6PE8 - chains A and B of the 3 polymer chains in the assembly; structure by X-ray diffraction, 2.84 A resolution.

== Chain A ==
Protein: FAB Heavy chain
Organism: Homo sapiens
Notes: antibody fragment or engineered binder
Amino-acid sequence (223 residues; numbered 1 to 223; the number before each row is that of its first residue):
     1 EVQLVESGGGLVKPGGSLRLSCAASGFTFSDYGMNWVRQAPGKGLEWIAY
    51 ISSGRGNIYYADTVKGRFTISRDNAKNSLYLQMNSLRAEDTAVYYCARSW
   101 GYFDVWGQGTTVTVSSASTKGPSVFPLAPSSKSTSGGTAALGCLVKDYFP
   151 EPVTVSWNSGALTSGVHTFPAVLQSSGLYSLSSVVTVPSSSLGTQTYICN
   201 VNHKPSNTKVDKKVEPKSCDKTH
Not modelled in the structure: 131-136, 220-223
Disulfides: Cys-22/Cys-96, Cys-143/Cys-199

== Chain B ==
Protein: FAB Light chain
Organism: Homo sapiens
Notes: antibody fragment or engineered binder
Amino-acid sequence (220 residues; numbered 1 to 220; the number before each row is that of its first residue):
     1 DIVMTQSPDSLAVSLGERATINCKSSQSLLNRGNQKNYLTWFQQKPGQPP
    51 KLLIYWASTRESGVPDRFSGSGSGTDFTLTISSLQAEDVAVYYCQNDYTY
   101 PLTFGQGTKLEIKRTVAAPSVFIFPPSDEQLKSGTASVVCLLNNFYPREA
   151 KVQWKVDNALQSGNSQESVTEQDSKDSTYSLSSTLTLSKADYEKHKVYAC
   201 EVTHQGLSSPVTKSFNRGEC
Disulfides: Cys-23/Cys-94, Cys-140/Cys-200
Reported in the primary citation:
  - mutagenesis - R32L, R32P: increased signaling (human CD40 reporter assay)

== Chain A / chain B interface ==
Disulfides between the chains: Cys-219(A)/Cys-220(B)
Residue-residue contacts (58; chain A residue first):
  Val-37(A) with Phe-104(B), hydrophobic
  Gln-39(A) with Gln-44(B), hydrogen bond; Tyr-93(B), hydrogen bond
  Gly-44(A) with Tyr-93(B)
  Leu-45(A) with Pro-50(B), hydrophobic; Tyr-93(B), hydrophobic; Phe-104(B)
  Trp-47(A) with Tyr-100(B), hydrophobic; Pro-101(B), hydrophobic; Leu-102(B)
  Tyr-50(A) with Tyr-100(B)
  Tyr-59(A) with Tyr-100(B), hydrophobic
  Tyr-95(A) with Gln-44(B), hydrogen bond; Gln-48(B); Pro-49(B), hydrophobic
  Gly-101(A) with Asp-97(B)
  Tyr-102(A) with Leu-52(B), hydrophobic; Tyr-55(B), hydrophobic; Asp-97(B)
  Phe-103(A) with Phe-42(B); Leu-52(B); Gln-95(B); Leu-102(B), hydrophobic; Phe-104(B), hydrophobic
  Asp-104(A) with Leu-52(B)
  Trp-106(A) with Phe-42(B), hydrophobic; Pro-49(B), hydrophobic; Pro-50(B)
  Gly-107(A) with Pro-49(B)
  Phe-125(A) with Ser-127(B); Glu-129(B); Gln-130(B)
  Pro-126(A) with Ser-127(B)
  Leu-127(A) with Phe-124(B), hydrophobic; Val-139(B), hydrophobic
  Ala-128(A) with Phe-124(B)
  Ala-140(A) with Phe-122(B), hydrophobic; Phe-124(B)
  Leu-144(A) with Ser-137(B)
  Lys-146(A) with Gln-130(B)
  His-167(A) with Asn-143(B), hydrogen bond; Asn-144(B); Ser-180(B), hydrogen bond
  Phe-169(A) with Leu-141(B), hydrophobic; Ser-168(B); Thr-170(B); Ser-180(B); Leu-181(B); Ser-182(B)
  Pro-170(A) with Ser-168(B), hydrogen bond (backbone-side chain); Val-169(B)
  Val-172(A) with Gln-166(B)
  Val-184(A) with Leu-141(B), hydrophobic
  Thr-186(A) with Asn-143(B)
  Lys-212(A) with Glu-129(B), salt bridge
  Lys-217(A) with Asp-128(B), salt bridge
  Cys-219(A) with Glu-219(B); Cys-220(B), disulfide
Also at the interface, not in a pair above, chain A (38 interface residues in all): Lys-43, Glu-46, Gln-108, Thr-138, Ala-139, Leu-141, Leu-173, Ser-182
Also at the interface, not in a pair above, chain B (37 interface residues in all): Thr-40, Trp-56, Glu-61

== In short ==
38 residues of chain A and 37 residues of chain B are in contact; the contacts include 1 disulfide bond, 6
hydrogen bonds and 2 salt bridges. Among the polar pairs are Lys-212(A)/Glu-129(B), Lys-217(A)/Asp-128(B) and
Gln-39(A)/Gln-44(B). The paper reports that R32L and R32P of chain B increase signaling (human CD40 reporter
assay).
Here chain A is FAB Heavy chain and chain B is FAB Light chain, both from Homo sapiens. Entry 6PE8 (Crystal
structure of CD40/ABBV-323 FAB complex) was determined by X-ray diffraction together with 6PE7 and 6PE9 from
the same study.
